PDB entry 8FIF | X-ray diffraction, 2.35 A resolution | chains A and D of the 6 polymer chains in the assembly

Chain A:
Molecule: Single Domain Camelid Nanobody VHH A2.3
Organism: Lama glama
Notes: antibody fragment or engineered binder
Chain sequence (129 residues; each row starts with the number of its first residue):
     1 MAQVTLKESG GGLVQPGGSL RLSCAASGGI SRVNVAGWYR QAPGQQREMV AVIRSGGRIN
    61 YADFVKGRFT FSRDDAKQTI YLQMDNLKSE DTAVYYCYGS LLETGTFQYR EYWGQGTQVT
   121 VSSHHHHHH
Not modelled in the structure: 1-3, 124-129
Disulfides: Cys-24/Cys-97

Chain D:
Molecule: Microcystin-LR
Chain sequence (7 residues; row label = number of the first residue in the row):
     1 ALXRXEA
Covalent attachments: covalent link Ala-1/Ala-7
Modified residues: Ala-1 (D-alanine; DAL); ACB (3-methyl-beta-D-aspartic acid) at position 3, 1ZN ((2S,3S,4E,6E,8S,9S)-3-amino-9-methoxy-2,6,8-trimethyl-10-phenyldeca-4,6-dienoic acid) at position 5; Glu-6 (gamma-D-glutamic acid; FGA); Ala-7 (N-methyl-L-alanine; MAA)

Interface between chain A and chain D:
Pairs across the interface - 28 pairs, chain A then chain D:
  Leu-6(A) / 1ZN_5(D)
  Cys-24(A) / 1ZN_5(D)
  Ala-26(A) / 1ZN_5(D)
  Ile-30(A) / Arg-4(D)  hydrogen bond (backbone-side chain)
  Ser-31(A) / Arg-4(D)
  Arg-32(A) / Arg-4(D)
  Val-33(A) / Arg-4(D)  hydrogen bond (backbone-backbone)
  Val-33(A) / 1ZN_5(D)
  Ala-36(A) / 1ZN_5(D)
  Ile-53(A) / 1ZN_5(D)
  Arg-54(A) / 1ZN_5(D)
  Ser-55(A) / 1ZN_5(D)
  Ser-55(A) / Glu-6(D)
  Gly-56(A) / Glu-6(D)
  Gly-57(A) / 1ZN_5(D)
  Arg-73(A) / ACB_3(D)  hydrogen bond (side chain-backbone)
  Arg-73(A) / 1ZN_5(D)
  Asp-74(A) / 1ZN_5(D)
  Asp-75(A) / ACB_3(D)
  Asp-75(A) / Arg-4(D)  salt bridge
  Asp-75(A) / 1ZN_5(D)
  Gln-78(A) / Arg-4(D)  hydrogen bond
  Gln-78(A) / 1ZN_5(D)
  Thr-79(A) / 1ZN_5(D)
  Ile-80(A) / 1ZN_5(D)
  Cys-97(A) / 1ZN_5(D)
  Tyr-98(A) / 1ZN_5(D)
  Leu-101(A) / 1ZN_5(D)
Other interface residues (no listed pair), chain A (23 interface residues in all): Gly-99

In short:
23 residues of chain A and 4 residues of chain D are in contact, with 4 hydrogen bonds and 1 salt bridge.
Among the polar pairs are Asp-75(A)/Arg-4(D), Ile-30(A)/Arg-4(D) and Arg-73(A)/ACB_3(D).
Chain A is Single Domain Camelid Nanobody VHH A2.3 (Lama glama) and chain D is Microcystin-LR; the structure,
A2.3 Nanobody In Complex With Microcystin-LR, was determined by X-ray diffraction.
